PDB entry 6N7N | electron microscopy, 3.50 A resolution | chains B and C of the 7 polymer chains in the assembly

[Chain B (and C)]
Protein: DNA primase/helicase
Organism: Enterobacteria phage T7
Notes: EC 2.7.7.-, 3.6.4.12; chain C of this document is another copy of the same molecule, construct and numbering; everything in this record applies to it too
Reference sequence: P03692 (PRIM_BPT7); residues 1-566 here = UniProt positions 1-566
Amino-acid sequence (566 residues; row label = number of the first residue in the row):
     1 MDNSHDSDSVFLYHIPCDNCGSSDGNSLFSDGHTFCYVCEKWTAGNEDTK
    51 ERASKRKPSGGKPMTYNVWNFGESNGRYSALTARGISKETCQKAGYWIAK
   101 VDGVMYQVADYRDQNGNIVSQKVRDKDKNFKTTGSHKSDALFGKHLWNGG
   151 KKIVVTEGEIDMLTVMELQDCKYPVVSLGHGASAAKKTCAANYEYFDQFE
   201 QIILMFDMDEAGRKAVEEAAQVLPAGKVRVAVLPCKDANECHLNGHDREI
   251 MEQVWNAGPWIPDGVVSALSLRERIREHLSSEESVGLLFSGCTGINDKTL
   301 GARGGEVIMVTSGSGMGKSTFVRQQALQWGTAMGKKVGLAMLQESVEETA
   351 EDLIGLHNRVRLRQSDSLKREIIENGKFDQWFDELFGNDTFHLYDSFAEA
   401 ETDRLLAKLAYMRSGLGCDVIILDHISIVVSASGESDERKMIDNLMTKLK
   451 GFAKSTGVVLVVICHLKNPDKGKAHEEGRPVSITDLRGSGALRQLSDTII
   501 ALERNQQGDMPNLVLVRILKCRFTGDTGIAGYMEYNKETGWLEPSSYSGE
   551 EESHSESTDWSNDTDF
Unresolved in the structure: 1-263, 282-283, 397-401, 432-436, 550-566 (chain C: 1-262, 282-283, 397-400, 507-509, 548-566)
Sequence notes: engineered mutation Q343 (Glu in P03692)
Bound ions: Mg2+: S319, Q343 (together with dTTP)
Residues lining bound ligands:
  - dTTP (TTP), molecule 1: G313, S314, G315, M316, G317, K318, S319, T320, Q343, H465, R504, P511, N512, V514, Y535, K537, L542
  - dTTP (TTP), molecule 2: Q494, K520, R522, F523, T524, G525
UniProt features mapped onto this chain:
  - zinc finger: C17 to C39 (C4-like)
  - region: E550 to F566 (Binding to viral DNA polymerase)
  - binding site (Zn(2+)): C17, C20, C36, C39
  - binding site (Mg(2+)): E157, D207, D237
  - binding site (ATP): S312 to S319
  - site (dTTP/dATP binding): R361, H465, R504, R522, Y535
From the paper describing this entry:
  - mutagenesis - E343Q: abolished catalytic activity (citing earlier work)
  - specificity-determining residues: H33 (citing earlier work)

[How chain B and chain C interact]
Contacting residue pairs (60):
  G264(B) - Y394(C)
  G264(B) - D395(C)
  G264(B) - K408(C)
  V265(B) - Y394(C)  hydrophobic
  V265(B) - K408(C)
  V265(B) - Y411(C)  hydrophobic
  V265(B) - M412(C)  hydrophobic
  V266(B) - L393(C)  hydrogen bond (backbone-backbone)
  V266(B) - Y394(C)
  V266(B) - D395(C)
  A268(B) - F382(C)
  A268(B) - F386(C)  hydrophobic
  A268(B) - F391(C)
  L269(B) - F386(C)
  L269(B) - D389(C)
  L271(B) - E347(C)
  R272(B) - F382(C)
  R272(B) - D383(C)  salt bridge
  R274(B) - E347(C)
  I275(B) - E347(C)  hydrogen bond (backbone-side chain)
  I275(B) - A350(C)  hydrophobic
  R276(B) - D379(C)  salt bridge
  H278(B) - E348(C)  salt bridge
  H278(B) - E351(C)
  L279(B) - E351(C)
  L279(B) - K369(C)
  L279(B) - I372(C)  hydrophobic
  L279(B) - I373(C)
  L279(B) - F378(C)  hydrophobic
  S280(B) - I373(C)
  S284(B) - K369(C)  hydrogen bond
  R439(B) - E438(C)  salt bridge
  R439(B) - R487(C)
  K440(B) - E435(C)
  N444(B) - S431(C)
  T447(B) - I428(C)
  T447(B) - S431(C)  hydrogen bond
  K454(B) - Q343(C)
  K454(B) - S345(C)
  S482(B) - E477(C)
  I483(B) - E476(C)
  T484(B) - A474(C)
  S489(B) - N468(C)
  G490(B) - N468(C)
  R493(B) - S314(C)  hydrogen bond (backbone-side chain)
  R493(B) - N468(C)  hydrogen bond
  R493(B) - E476(C)  salt bridge
  Q494(B) - S314(C)
  Q494(B) - H425(C)
  Q494(B) - H465(C)
  Q494(B) - L466(C)  hydrogen bond (side chain-backbone)
  L495(B) - H425(C)
  L519(B) - Q506(C)  hydrogen bond (backbone-side chain)
  K520(B) - G315(C)
  R522(B) - Q343(C)
  F523(B) - R361(C)
  F523(B) - R363(C)
  F523(B) - Q364(C)  hydrogen bond (backbone-side chain)
  D526(B) - K537(C)  salt bridge
  T527(B) - Q506(C)  hydrogen bond
Also at the interface, not in a pair above, chain B (39 interface residues in all): R303, D443, K450, A491, T524, G525
Also at the interface, not in a pair above, chain C (45 interface residues in all): E344, V346, S396, R504

[In short]
The interface between chain B and chain C involves 39 residues on one side and 45 on the other, with 10
hydrogen bonds and 6 salt bridges. Polar pairs include R272(B)-D383(C), R276(B)-D379(C) and H278(B)-E348(C).
Ligands of chain B: dTTP. From the paper: E343Q of chain B abolishes catalytic activity; the specificity
determinant H33(B).
Chain B and chain C are both DNA primase/helicase (Enterobacteria phage T7); the structure, Structure of
bacteriophage T7 E343Q mutant gp4 helicase-primase in complex with ssDNA, dTTP, AC dinucleotide and ..., was
determined by electron microscopy together with 6N7I, 6N7S, 6N7T, 6N7V, 6N7W, 6N9U and 3 further entries from
the same study.
